7Y5W - chains D and I of the 10 polymer chains in the assembly; structure by electron microscopy, 3.50 A resolution.

== Chain D ==
Molecule: Histone H4
Organism: Homo sapiens
UniProt: P62805 (H4_HUMAN); residues 0-102 here correspond to UniProt positions 1-103 (UniProt number = residue number + 1)
Chain sequence (103 residues; each row starts with the number of its first residue; numbering starts at 0):
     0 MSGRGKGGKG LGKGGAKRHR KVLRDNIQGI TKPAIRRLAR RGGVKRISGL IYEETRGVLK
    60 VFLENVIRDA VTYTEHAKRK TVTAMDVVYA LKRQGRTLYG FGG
Unresolved in the structure: 0-23, 96-102
UniProt features mapped onto this chain:
  - DNA-binding region: Lys16 to Lys20
  - modified residue: Ser1 (N-acetylserine), Arg3 (Asymmetric dimethylarginine), Lys5 (N6-(2-hydroxyisobutyryl)lysine), Lys8 (N6-(2-hydroxyisobutyryl)lysine), Lys12 (N6-(2-hydroxyisobutyryl)lysine), Lys16 (N6-(2-hydroxyisobutyryl)lysine), Lys20 (N6,N6,N6-trimethyllysine), Lys31 (N6-(2-hydroxyisobutyryl)lysine), Lys44 (N6-(2-hydroxyisobutyryl)lysine), Ser47 (Phosphoserine), Tyr51 (Phosphotyrosine), Lys59 (N6-(2-hydroxyisobutyryl)lysine), Lys77 (N6-(2-hydroxyisobutyryl)lysine), Lys79 (N6-(2-hydroxyisobutyryl)lysine), Thr80 (Phosphothreonine), Tyr88 (Phosphotyrosine), Lys91 (N6-(2-hydroxyisobutyryl)lysine)
  - cross-link (Glycyl lysine isopeptide (Lys-Gly)): Lys12 (interchain with G-Cter in SUMO2), Lys20 (interchain with G-Cter in SUMO2), Lys31 (interchain with G-Cter in SUMO2), Lys59 (interchain with G-Cter in SUMO2), Lys79 (interchain with G-Cter in SUMO2), Lys91 (interchain with G-Cter in SUMO2)

== Chain I ==
Molecule: Widom 601 DNA
Sequence (147 nucleotides; row label = number of the first residue in the row):
     1 CTGGAGAATC CCGGTGCCGA GGCCGCTCAA TTGGTCGTAG ACAGCTCTAG CACCGCTTAA
    61 ACGCACGTAC GCGCTGTCCC CCGCGTTTTA ACCGCCAAGG GGATTACTCC CTAGTCTCCA
   121 GGCACGTGTC ACATATATAC ATCCTGT
Unresolved in the structure: 1-32, 134-147

== How chain D and chain I interact ==
Pairs across the interface (7):
  Thr30(D) - DA91(I)  phosphate contact
  Thr30(D) - DC92(I)  phosphate contact
  Lys31(D) - DC92(I)  phosphate contact
  Pro32(D) - DA91(I)  phosphate contact
  Pro32(D) - DC92(I)  phosphate contact
  Arg36(D) - DA91(I)  salt bridge to the phosphate
  Arg45(D) - DG100(I)  salt bridge to the phosphate
Also at the interface, not in a pair above, chain I (4 interface residues in all): DG99

== In short ==
The interface between chain D and chain I involves 5 residues on one side and 4 on the other; the contacts
include 2 salt bridges. Polar pairs include Arg36(D)-DA91(I) and Arg45(D)-DG100(I). Curated annotation
(UniProt) lists a DNA-binding region on chain D.
Here chain D is Histone H4 (Homo sapiens) and chain I is Widom 601 DNA. Entry 7Y5W (Cryo-EM structure of the
left-handed Di-tetrasome) was determined by electron microscopy, deposited together with 7Y5K, 7Y5L, 7Y5O,
7Y5U, 7Y5V, 7Y61 and 4 further entries.
